PDB entry 6A8U | X-ray diffraction, 1.85 A resolution | chain A

# Chain A
Molecule: Sensor protein PhoQ
Organism: Escherichia coli (strain K12)
Notes: EC 2.7.13.3, 3.1.3.-; fragment: sensor domain
UniProtKB: P23837 (PHOQ_ECOLI); residues 43-190 here = UniProt positions 43-190
Sequence (149 residues; each row starts with the number of its first residue):
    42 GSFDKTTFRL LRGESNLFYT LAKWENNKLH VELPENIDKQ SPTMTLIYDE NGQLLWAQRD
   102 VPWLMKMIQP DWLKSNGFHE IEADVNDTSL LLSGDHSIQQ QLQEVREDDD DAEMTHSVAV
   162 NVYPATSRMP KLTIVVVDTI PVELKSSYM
Disordered / not traced: 42, 77-81, 188-190
Construct notes: expression tag (42)
UniProt features mapped onto this chain:
  - binding site (a divalent metal cation): D151, D152
  - mutagenesis: T47 (T47L: No significant effect (with or without MgCl(2) or CaCl(2))), T48 (T48A/C/E/M/N/Q/S/V: No significant effect (with or without MgCl(2) or CaCl(2)) ...), R50 (R50D: Large decrease in the transcriptional activation of PhoQ-dependent genes), G54 (G54D: Very large decrease in the transcriptional activation of PhoQ-dependent genes), N68 (N68L: No significant effect (with or without MgCl(2) or CaCl(2))), D90 (D90A: No significant effect (with or without MgCl(2) or CaCl(2))), E148 to E154 (Unable to bind divalent cations in vitro and impaired in the ability to respond to Mg(2+) deprivation in vivo), D149 (D149A: Wild-type effect concerning mgrB transcription), D150 (D150I: Wild-type effect concerning mgrB transcription), D151 (D151I: Wild-type effect concerning mgrB transcription), D152 (D152F: Wild-type effect concerning mgrB transcription), D179 (D179L/A: Locked-on mutant defective in Mg(2+)-sensing and unable to control its phosphorylation state and phosphotransfer to phoP ...)

# Overview
From UniProt: divalent metal cation-binding residues D151 and D152 and 14 mutagenesis sites.
Chain A is Sensor protein PhoQ (Escherichia coli (strain K12)); the structure, PhoQ sensor domain (wild type):
analysis of internal cavity, was determined by X-ray diffraction (same publication as 6A8V).
